Entry 5VOX (electron microscopy, 6.80 A resolution (low resolution: residue-level contacts below are approximate; hydrogen-bond / salt-bridge calls are withheld)); this record covers chains Z and a of the 33 polymer chains in the assembly.

Chain Z (and a):
Protein: V-type proton ATPase subunit c
Source organism: Saccharomyces cerevisiae (strain ATCC 204508 / S288c)
Notes: chain a of this document is another copy of the same molecule, construct and numbering; everything in this record applies to it too
UniProt: P25515 (VATL1_YEAST); numbering as in UniProt (aligned over 1-160)
Sequence (160 residues; row label = number of the first residue in the row):
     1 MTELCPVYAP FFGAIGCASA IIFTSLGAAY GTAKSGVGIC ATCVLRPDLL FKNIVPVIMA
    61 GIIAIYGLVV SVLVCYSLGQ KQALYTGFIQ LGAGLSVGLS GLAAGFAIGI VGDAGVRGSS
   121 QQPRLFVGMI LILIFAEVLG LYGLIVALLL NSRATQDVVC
Not modelled in the structure: 1-10, 159-160
UniProt features mapped onto this chain:
  - site: Glu137 (Essential for proton translocation)
  - mutagenesis: Glu137 (E137D: Partial inactivation; E137Q/V/K: Inactivation)

How chain Z and chain a interact:
Pairs across the interface - 6 pairs, chain Z then chain a:
  Gly92(Z) with Ala14(a); Ile15(a)
  Ala107(Z) with Ala29(a)
  Gly118(Z) with Cys40(a)
  Arg153(Z) with Leu78(a); Gly79(a)
Interface residues without a listed pair, chain Z (8 interface residues in all): Ser96, Ala103, Ala114, Thr155
Interface residues without a listed pair, chain a (8 interface residues in all): Ala18, Ser25

In short:
Chain Z and chain a each contribute 8 residues to their interface. UniProt lists one mutagenesis site on chain
Z.
Chain Z and chain a are both V-type proton ATPase subunit c (Saccharomyces cerevisiae (strain ATCC 204508 /
S288c)); the structure, Yeast V-ATPase in complex with Legionella pneumophila effector SidK (rotational state
1), was determined by electron microscopy, deposited together with 5VOZ, 5VOY, 5UF5 and 5UFK.
